PDB entry 4O8G | X-ray diffraction, 1.65 A resolution | chain A

Chain A:
Name: Bacteriophytochrome
Organism: Deinococcus radiodurans R1
UniProtKB: Q9RZA4 (BPHY_DEIRA); residues 1-323 here = UniProt positions 1-323
Chain sequence (329 residues; row label = number of the first residue in the row):
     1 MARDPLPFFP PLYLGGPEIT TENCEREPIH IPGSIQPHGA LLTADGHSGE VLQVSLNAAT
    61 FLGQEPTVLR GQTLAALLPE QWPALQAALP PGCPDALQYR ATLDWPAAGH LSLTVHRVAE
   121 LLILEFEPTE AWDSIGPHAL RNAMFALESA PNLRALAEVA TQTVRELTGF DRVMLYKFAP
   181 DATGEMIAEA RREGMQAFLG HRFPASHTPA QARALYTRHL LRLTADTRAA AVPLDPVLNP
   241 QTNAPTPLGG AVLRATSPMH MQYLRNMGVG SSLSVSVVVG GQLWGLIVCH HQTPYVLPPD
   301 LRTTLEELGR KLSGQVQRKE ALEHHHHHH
Disordered / not traced: 1-3, 107-108, 131-137, 324-329
Differences from the reference sequence: conflict A2 (Ser in Q9RZA4), I135 (Thr in Q9RZA4), L322 (Ala in Q9RZA4), E323 (Asp in Q9RZA4); engineered mutation V54 (Met in Q9RZA4), A119 (Gly in Q9RZA4), M186 (Val in Q9RZA4), M195 (Leu in Q9RZA4), Q196 (His in Q9RZA4), H207 (Asp in Q9RZA4), T208 (Ile in Q9RZA4), V288 (Ala in Q9RZA4), E307 (Tyr in Q9RZA4), K311 (Leu in Q9RZA4), G314 (Leu in Q9RZA4), R318 (Val in Q9RZA4); expression tag (324-329)
Swiss-Prot annotation at these positions:
  - binding site (a tetrapyrrole): C24
Covalently attached groups: 2(R),3(E)- phytochromobilin (LBV) linked to C24; compound LBW linked to C24
Small-molecule neighbours: 2(R),3(E)- phytochromobilin / LBW: T20, T21, E27, I29, M174, Y176, M186, F198, F203, S206, H207, T208, P209, Q211, A212, Y216, R222, R254, A255, T256, S257, M259, H260, Y263, L264, M267, S272, L273, S274, L286, V288, H290

In short:
Ligands of chain A: 2(R),3(E)- phytochromobilin / LBW. UniProt lists tetrapyrrole-binding residue C24.
Chain A is Bacteriophytochrome (Deinococcus radiodurans R1); the structure, Structure of Infrared Fluorescent
Protein 1.4, was determined by X-ray diffraction (same publication as 4IJG).
